PDB entry 3NX1 | X-ray diffraction, 2.40 A resolution | chain A

[Chain A]
Molecule: Ferulic acid decarboxylase
Organism: Enterobacter sp. Px6-4
Notes: EC 4.1.1.-
UniProtKB: C6F3U5 (C6F3U5_9ENTR); residues 1-168 here = UniProt positions 1-168
Chain sequence (168 residues; each row starts with the number of its first residue):
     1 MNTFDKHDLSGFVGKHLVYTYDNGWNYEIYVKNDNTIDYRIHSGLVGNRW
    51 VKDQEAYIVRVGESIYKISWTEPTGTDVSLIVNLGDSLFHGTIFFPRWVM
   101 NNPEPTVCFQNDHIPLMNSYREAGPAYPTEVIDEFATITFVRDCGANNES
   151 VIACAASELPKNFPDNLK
Disordered / not traced: 1-4, 167-168
From the paper describing this entry:
  - catalytic residues: N23, W25, Y27, E134 (proposed by the authors, not directly observed)
  - mutagenesis - W25A, E134A (5.35 mu s-1): decreased catalytic activity
  - mutagenesis - W25A: increased binding to ferulic acid
  - mutagenesis - Y21A, Y27A: abolished catalytic activity

[Overview]
The paper reports catalytic residues N23, W25 and Y27 among others; W25A and E134A reduce catalytic activity;
4 substitutions were tested in all.
Chain A is Ferulic acid decarboxylase (Enterobacter sp. Px6-4); the structure, Crystal structure of
Enterobacter sp. Px6-4 Ferulic Acid Decarboxylase, was determined by X-ray diffraction, deposited together
with 3NX2.
